Entry 2NWX (X-ray diffraction, 3.29 A resolution); this record covers chains A and C of the 3 polymer chains in the assembly.

# Chain A (and C)
Name: 425aa long hypothetical proton glutamate symport protein
Source organism: Pyrococcus horikoshii
Notes: chain C of this document is another copy of the same molecule, construct and numbering; everything in this record applies to it too
UniProtKB: O59010 (O59010_PYRHO); numbering as in UniProt (aligned over 1-417)
Sequence (422 residues; row label = number of the first residue in the row):
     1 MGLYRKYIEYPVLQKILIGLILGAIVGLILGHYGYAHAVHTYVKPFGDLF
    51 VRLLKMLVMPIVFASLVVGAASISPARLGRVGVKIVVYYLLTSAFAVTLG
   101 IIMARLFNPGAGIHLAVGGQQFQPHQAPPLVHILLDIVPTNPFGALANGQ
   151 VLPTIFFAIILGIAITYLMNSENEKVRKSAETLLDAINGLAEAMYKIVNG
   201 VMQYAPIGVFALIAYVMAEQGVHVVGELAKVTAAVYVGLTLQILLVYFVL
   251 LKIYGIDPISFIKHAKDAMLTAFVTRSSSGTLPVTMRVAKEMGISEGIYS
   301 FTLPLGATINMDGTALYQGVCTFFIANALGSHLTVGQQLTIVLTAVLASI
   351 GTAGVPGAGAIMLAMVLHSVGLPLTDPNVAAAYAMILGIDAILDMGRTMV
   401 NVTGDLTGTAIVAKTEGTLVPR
Unresolved in the structure: 1-11, 123-127, 417-422 (chain C: 1-11, 124-127, 417-422)
Differences from the reference sequence: engineered mutation His-37 (Asp in O59010), His-40 (Lys in O59010), His-125 (Lys in O59010), His-132 (Lys in O59010), His-223 (Lys in O59010), His-264 (Lys in O59010), His-368 (Glu in O59010); cloning artifact (418-422)
Metal / ion sites: Na+ site 1: Gly-306, Asn-310, Asn-401, Asp-405; Na+ site 2: Thr-308, Thr-352
Ligand contacts: aspartic acid (ASP): Arg-276, Ser-277, Ser-278, Met-311, Thr-314, Thr-352, Ala-353, Gly-354, Val-355, Pro-356, Gly-357, Ala-358, Gly-359, Asp-394, Arg-397, Thr-398, Asn-401
Reported in the primary citation:
  - Na+ coordination: Asp-405
  - binding site for Na+: Met-311
  - mutagenesis - D405N (100-fold): decreased binding to aspartic acid
  - mutagenesis - D405N: decreased binding to Tl1
  - mutagenesis - D405N: decreased binding to Na+
  - specificity-determining residues: Asp-394, Arg-397 (by similarity / conservation)
  - mutagenesis - L130W (15-fold): decreased catalytic activity on aspartic acid

# Interface between chain A and chain C
Contacting residue pairs - 47 pairs, chain A then chain C:
  Leu-135(A) / Pro-45(C)
  Leu-135(A) / Asp-48(C)
  Leu-135(A) / Leu-49(C)  hydrophobic
  Leu-135(A) / Arg-52(C)  hydrogen bond (backbone-side chain)
  Asp-136(A) / Arg-52(C)  salt bridge
  Val-138(A) / Leu-49(C)  hydrophobic
  Val-138(A) / Arg-52(C)  hydrogen bond (backbone-side chain)
  Val-138(A) / Leu-53(C)  hydrophobic
  Pro-139(A) / Arg-52(C)
  Pro-139(A) / Met-56(C)
  Thr-140(A) / Arg-52(C)  hydrogen bond
  Thr-140(A) / Lys-55(C)
  Thr-140(A) / Met-56(C)
  Asn-141(A) / Met-59(C)
  Asn-141(A) / Leu-146(C)  hydrogen bond (side chain-backbone)
  Asn-141(A) / Ala-147(C)  hydrogen bond (side chain-backbone)
  Asn-141(A) / Asn-148(C)
  Asn-141(A) / Gly-149(C)
  Pro-142(A) / Met-56(C)
  Phe-143(A) / Met-59(C)  hydrophobic
  Phe-143(A) / Pro-60(C)
  Phe-143(A) / Leu-146(C)
  Phe-143(A) / Ala-147(C)
  Gly-144(A) / Ala-147(C)
  Phe-156(A) / Leu-53(C)  hydrophobic
  Phe-156(A) / Met-56(C)  hydrophobic
  Phe-157(A) / Met-56(C)  hydrophobic
  Phe-157(A) / Met-194(C)  hydrophobic
  Ile-160(A) / Met-56(C)  hydrophobic
  Ile-160(A) / Ile-197(C)  hydrophobic
  Leu-161(A) / Leu-190(C)  hydrophobic
  Leu-161(A) / Ala-193(C)  hydrophobic
  Ala-164(A) / Ala-193(C)
  Ala-164(A) / Ile-197(C)  hydrophobic
  Leu-168(A) / Gly-189(C)
  Leu-168(A) / Glu-192(C)
  Leu-168(A) / Ala-193(C)
  Lys-175(A) / Asn-188(C)
  Ser-179(A) / Asp-185(C)
  Ser-179(A) / Asn-188(C)  hydrogen bond
  Ser-179(A) / Gly-189(C)
  Thr-182(A) / Thr-182(C)
  Thr-182(A) / Asp-185(C)
  Thr-182(A) / Ala-186(C)
  Leu-183(A) / Ala-186(C)
  Leu-183(A) / Gly-189(C)
  Leu-183(A) / Leu-190(C)
Other interface residues (no listed pair), chain A (22 interface residues in all): Val-131, Ala-147, Ala-180
Other interface residues (no listed pair), chain C (24 interface residues in all): Lys-196

# Overview
The interface between chain A and chain C involves 22 residues on one side and 24 on the other; the contacts
include 6 hydrogen bonds and 1 salt bridge. Among the polar pairs are Asp-136(A)/Arg-52(C),
Leu-135(A)/Arg-52(C) and Val-138(A)/Arg-52(C). The paper reports a binding site for Na+ at Met-311(A); D405N
of chain A reduces binding to aspartic acid.
Chain A and chain C are both 425aa long hypothetical proton glutamate symport protein (Pyrococcus horikoshii);
the structure, Crystal structure of GltPh in complex with L-aspartate and sodium ions, was determined by X-ray
diffraction together with 2NWL and 2NWW from the same study.
